PDB entry 4E3S | X-ray diffraction, 2.04 A resolution | chains A and P of the 3 polymer chains in the assembly

Chain A:
Name: DNA polymerase
Organism: Enterobacteria phage RB69
Notes: EC 2.7.7.7
UniProt: Q38087 (DPOL_BPR69); residues 1-903 here = UniProt positions 1-903
Sequence (903 residues; each row starts with the number of its first residue):
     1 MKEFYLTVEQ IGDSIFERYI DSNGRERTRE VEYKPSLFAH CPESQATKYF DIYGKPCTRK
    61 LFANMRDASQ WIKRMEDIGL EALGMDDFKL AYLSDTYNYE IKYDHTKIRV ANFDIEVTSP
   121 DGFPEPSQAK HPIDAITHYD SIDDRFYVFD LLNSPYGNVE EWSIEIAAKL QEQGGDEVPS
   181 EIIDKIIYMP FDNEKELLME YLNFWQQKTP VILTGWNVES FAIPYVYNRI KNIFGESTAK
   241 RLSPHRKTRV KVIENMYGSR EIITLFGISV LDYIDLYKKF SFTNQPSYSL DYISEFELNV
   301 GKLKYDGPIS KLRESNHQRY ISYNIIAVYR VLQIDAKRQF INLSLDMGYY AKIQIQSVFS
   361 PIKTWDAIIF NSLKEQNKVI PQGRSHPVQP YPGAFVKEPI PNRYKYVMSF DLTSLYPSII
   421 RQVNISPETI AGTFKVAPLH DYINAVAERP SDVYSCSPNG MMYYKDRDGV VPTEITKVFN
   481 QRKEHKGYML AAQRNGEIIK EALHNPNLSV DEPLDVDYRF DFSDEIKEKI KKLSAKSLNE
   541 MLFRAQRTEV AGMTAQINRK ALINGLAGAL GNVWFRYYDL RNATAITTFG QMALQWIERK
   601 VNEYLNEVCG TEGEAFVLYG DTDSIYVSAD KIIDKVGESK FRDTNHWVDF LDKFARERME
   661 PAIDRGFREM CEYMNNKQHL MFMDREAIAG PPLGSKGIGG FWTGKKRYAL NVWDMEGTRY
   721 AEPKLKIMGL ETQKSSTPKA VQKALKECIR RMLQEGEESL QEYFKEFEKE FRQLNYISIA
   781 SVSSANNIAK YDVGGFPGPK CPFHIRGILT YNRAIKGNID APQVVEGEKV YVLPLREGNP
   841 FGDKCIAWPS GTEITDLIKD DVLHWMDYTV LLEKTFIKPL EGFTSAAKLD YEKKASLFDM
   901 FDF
Sequence notes: conflict Ala-222 (Asp in Q38087), Ala-327 (Asp in Q38087); engineered mutation Ala-561 (Leu in Q38087), Gly-565 (Ser in Q38087), Ala-567 (Tyr in Q38087)
Bound ions: Ca2+ site 1 near Glu-116 (its only coordinating residue here); Ca2+ site 2: Asp-411, Leu-412, Asp-623 (together with QTP); Ca2+ site 3: Asp-411, Asp-623 (together with QTP); Ca2+ site 4: Asn-505, Asn-507, Lys-531; Ca2+ site 5 near Glu-716 (its only coordinating residue here)
Small-molecule neighbours: QTP (3-{2-deoxy-5-O-[(R)-hydroxy{[(R)-hydroxy(phosphonooxy)phosphoryl]oxy}phosphoryl]-beta-D-erythro-pentofuranosyl}-7-methyl-3H-imidazo[4,5-b]pyridine): Asp-411, Leu-412, Thr-413, Ser-414, Leu-415, Tyr-416, Pro-417, Arg-482, Lys-486, Lys-560, Asn-564, Thr-622, Asp-623
Swiss-Prot annotation at these positions:
  - region: Thr-248 to Thr-264 (Beta hairpin), Lys-705 to Tyr-708 (Binding of DNA in B-conformation), Leu-897 to Phe-903 (Interaction with the polymerase clamp)
  - binding site (Mg(2+)): Asp-114, Glu-116, Asp-411, Leu-412, Asp-623
  - binding site (substrate): Ser-414 to Tyr-416, Arg-482, Lys-560
  - site: Asp-621 (Optimization of metal coordination by the polymerase active site), Lys-706 (Optimization of metal coordination by the polymerase active site), Asp-714 (Essential for viral replication)
  - mutagenesis: Leu-415 (L415A/G: Decreases base selectivity by several hundred fold; L415G/F: Increased misinsertion, increased mismatch extension and inefficient proofreading; L415M: No effect on base selectivity), Asp-621 (D621A: Drastic decrease in the efficiency of incorporation of dGMP), Lys-706 (K706A: Almost complete loss of polymerase activity), Asp-714 (D714A: Complete loss of viral replication)
Reported in the primary citation:
  - mutagenesis - D621A (103 fold): decreased catalytic activity on dGMP opposite dC (citing earlier work)
  - mutagenesis - K706A: abolished catalytic activity (citing earlier work)

Chain P:
Molecule: DNA primer
Sequence (13 nucleotides; numbered 103 to 115; the number before each row is that of its first residue):
   103 GCGGACTGCT TAC
Modified residues: DOC (2',3'-dideoxycytidine-5'-monophosphate) at position 115

How chain A and chain P interact:
Pairs across the interface (21):
  Asn-284(A) / DT113(P)  hydrogen bond to the phosphate
  Asp-621(A) / DOC_115(P)  sugar contact
  Thr-622(A) / DOC_115(P)  sugar contact
  Lys-706(A) / DA114(P)  hydrogen bond to the base
  Tyr-708(A) / DOC_115(P)  hydrogen bond to the phosphate
  Met-728(A) / DA114(P)  phosphate contact
  Met-728(A) / DOC_115(P)  phosphate contact
  Gly-729(A) / DT113(P)  phosphate contact
  Gly-729(A) / DA114(P)  hydrogen bond to the phosphate
  Gln-733(A) / DT113(P)  sugar contact
  Gln-733(A) / DA114(P)  phosphate contact
  Lys-734(A) / DT113(P)  sugar contact
  Ser-735(A) / DT113(P)  hydrogen bond to the phosphate
  Ser-783(A) / DC111(P)  phosphate contact
  Ser-783(A) / DT112(P)  phosphate contact
  Ser-784(A) / DC111(P)  phosphate contact
  Ser-784(A) / DT112(P)  hydrogen bond to the phosphate
  Asn-786(A) / DC111(P)  hydrogen bond to the phosphate
  Lys-790(A) / DG110(P)  salt bridge to the phosphate
  Tyr-791(A) / DG110(P)  hydrogen bond to the phosphate
  His-804(A) / DC111(P)  salt bridge to the phosphate
Interface residues without a listed pair, chain A (24 interface residues in all): Asp-623, Tyr-626, Ile-727, Ser-736, Val-782, Ala-785, Pro-802, Lys-829
Interface residues without a listed pair, chain P (7 interface residues in all): DT109

In short:
The interface between chain A and chain P involves 24 residues on one side and 7 on the other; the contacts
include 8 hydrogen bonds and 2 salt bridges. Among the polar pairs are Lys-706(A)/DA114(P),
Asn-284(A)/DT113(P) and Tyr-708(A)/DOC_115(P). The paper reports that D621A of chain A reduces catalytic
activity on dGMP opposite dC; K706A of chain A abolishes catalytic activity.
Chain A is DNA polymerase (Enterobacteria phage RB69) and chain P is DNA primer; the structure, RB69 DNA
Polymerase Ternary Complex with dQTP Opposite dT, was determined by X-ray diffraction, deposited together with
4DU1, 4DU3 and 4DU4.
